PDB entry 8HPN | electron microscopy, 4.55 A resolution (low resolution: residue-level contacts below are approximate; hydrogen-bond / salt-bridge calls are withheld) | chains B and E of the 5 polymer chains in the assembly

# Chain B
Molecule: ABC transporter, permease protein SugB
From: Mycolicibacterium smegmatis MC2 155
UniProt: A0R2C1 (A0R2C1_MYCS2); residue numbers follow UniProt; this construct covers 1-278
Amino-acid sequence (278 residues; row label = number of the first residue in the row):
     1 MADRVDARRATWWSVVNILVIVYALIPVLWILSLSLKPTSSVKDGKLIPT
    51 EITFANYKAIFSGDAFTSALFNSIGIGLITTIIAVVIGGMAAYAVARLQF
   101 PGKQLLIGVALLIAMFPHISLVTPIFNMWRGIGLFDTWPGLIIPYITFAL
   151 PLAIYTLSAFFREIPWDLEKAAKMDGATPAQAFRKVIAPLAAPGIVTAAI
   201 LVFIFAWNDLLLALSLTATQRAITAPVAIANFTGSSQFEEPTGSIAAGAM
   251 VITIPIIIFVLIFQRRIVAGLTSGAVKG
Disordered / not traced: 1-5, 271-278

# Chain E
Molecule: Bacterial extracellular solute-binding protein
From: Mycolicibacterium smegmatis MC2 155
UniProt: A0R2C3 (A0R2C3_MYCS2); residue numbers follow UniProt; this construct covers 1-465
Amino-acid sequence (465 residues; each row starts with the number of its first residue):
     1 MRARRLCAAAVAAMAAASMVSACGSQTGGIVINYYTPANEEATFKAVANR
    51 CNEQLGGRFQIAQRNLPKGADDQRLQLARRLTGNDKSLDVMALDVVWTAE
   101 FAEAGWAVPLSEDPAGLAEADATENTLPGPLETARWQDELYAAPITTNTQ
   151 LLWYRADLMPAPPTTWDGMLDEANRLYREGGPSWIAVQGKQYEGMVVWFN
   201 TLLQSAGGQVLSDDGQRVTLTDTPEHRAATVKALRIIKSVATAPGADPSI
   251 TQTDENTARLALEQGKAALEVNWPYVLPSLLENAVKGGVSFLPLDGDPAL
   301 QGSINDVGTFSPTDEQFDIAFDASKKVFGFAPYPGVNPDEPARVTLGGLN
   351 LAVASTSQHKAEAFEAIRCLRNVENQRYTSIEGGLPAVRTSLYDDPAFQK
   401 KYPQYEIIRQQLTNAAVRPATPVYQAVSTRMSATLAPISDIDPERTADEL
   451 TEAVQKAIDGKGLIP
Disordered / not traced: 1-29

# Chain B / chain E interface
Contacting residue pairs (15; chain B residue first):
  Phe126(B) - Thr82(E)
  Phe126(B) - Gly83(E)
  Gly131(B) - Gly83(E)
  Phe135(B) - Arg79(E)
  Phe135(B) - Gly83(E)
  Leu214(B) - Arg79(E)
  Ser215(B) - Arg79(E)
  Leu216(B) - Arg79(E)
  Thr217(B) - Arg79(E)
  Thr233(B) - Ala38(E)
  Gln237(B) - Ala38(E)
  Gln237(B) - Asn39(E)
  Gln237(B) - Ala42(E)
  Phe238(B) - Glu282(E)
  Phe238(B) - Asn283(E)
Other interface residues (no listed pair), chain B (13 interface residues in all): Lys43, Gln220, Glu239
Other interface residues (no listed pair), chain E (12 interface residues in all): Glu41, Arg64, Arg80, Lys266

# In short
Chain B and chain E form an interface of 13 and 12 residues respectively.
Here chain B is ABC transporter, permease protein SugB and chain E is Bacterial extracellular solute-binding
protein, both from Mycolicibacterium smegmatis MC2 155. Entry 8HPN (LpqY-SugABC in state 3) was determined by
electron microscopy together with 8HPL, 8HPM, 8HPR and 8HPS from the same study.
